7KWT - chains A and B; structure by X-ray diffraction, 1.79 A resolution.

[Chain A (and B)]
Molecule: PlyCB
Organism: Streptococcus virus C1
Notes: chain B of this document is another copy of the same molecule, construct and numbering; everything in this record applies to it too
UniProtKB: Q7Y3F3 (Q7Y3F3_9CAUD); residues 1-71 here correspond to UniProt positions 2-72 (UniProt number = residue number + 1)
Chain sequence (71 residues; numbered 1 to 71; the number before each row is that of its first residue):
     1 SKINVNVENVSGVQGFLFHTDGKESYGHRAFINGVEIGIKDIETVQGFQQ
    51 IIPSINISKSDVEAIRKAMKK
Disordered / not traced: 1-5, 71 (chain B: 1-7, 71)
Sequence notes: engineered mutation His-28 (Tyr29 in Q7Y3F3)

[Interface between chain A and chain B]
Residue-residue contacts (36; chain A residue first):
  Asn-9(A) / Gln-14(B)
  Val-10(A) / Gln-14(B)
  Val-10(A) / Gly-15(B)  hydrogen bond (backbone-backbone)
  Val-10(A) / Ile-51(B)
  Val-10(A) / Ile-52(B)  hydrophobic
  Val-10(A) / Pro-53(B)
  Ser-11(A) / Gly-15(B)  hydrogen bond (backbone-backbone)
  Ser-11(A) / Phe-16(B)
  Ser-11(A) / Pro-53(B)
  Val-13(A) / Phe-16(B)  hydrophobic
  Val-13(A) / Met-69(B)  hydrophobic
  Ile-32(A) / Ala-68(B)  hydrophobic
  Asn-33(A) / Ala-68(B)
  Asn-33(A) / Met-69(B)
  Val-35(A) / Ala-68(B)  hydrophobic
  Ile-37(A) / Ala-64(B)
  Ile-37(A) / Ile-65(B)  hydrophobic
  Ile-39(A) / Asp-61(B)
  Lys-40(A) / Ser-60(B)
  Lys-40(A) / Asp-61(B)  hydrogen bond (backbone-side chain)
  Asp-41(A) / Ser-58(B)  hydrogen bond
  Asp-41(A) / Ser-60(B)  hydrogen bond
  Asp-41(A) / Asp-61(B)  hydrogen bond (backbone-side chain)
  Glu-43(A) / Thr-20(B)  hydrogen bond
  Glu-43(A) / Asp-21(B)  hydrogen bond (side chain-backbone)
  Glu-43(A) / Asn-56(B)  hydrogen bond
  Glu-43(A) / Ser-58(B)
  Thr-44(A) / Asn-56(B)
  Thr-44(A) / Ile-57(B)
  Thr-44(A) / Ser-58(B)  hydrogen bond (side chain-backbone)
  Thr-44(A) / Asp-61(B)  hydrogen bond
  Gly-47(A) / Ile-55(B)
  Gly-47(A) / Asn-56(B)
  Phe-48(A) / Ile-57(B)  hydrophobic
  Phe-48(A) / Ile-65(B)  hydrophobic
  Ile-51(A) / Pro-53(B)  hydrophobic
Other interface residues (no listed pair), chain A (19 interface residues in all): Gly-12, Gly-38, Gln-50
Other interface residues (no listed pair), chain B (22 interface residues in all): Val-13, His-19, Gly-22, Lys-67

[Summary]
19 residues of chain A face 22 of chain B across their interface; the contacts include 11 hydrogen bonds.
Polar pairs include Lys-40(A)/Asp-61(B), Asp-41(A)/Ser-58(B) and Asp-41(A)/Ser-60(B).
Both chains are PlyCB (Streptococcus virus C1). Entry 7KWT (X-ray Crystal Structure of PlyCB Mutant Y28H) was
determined by X-ray diffraction (same publication as 7KWW and 7KWY).
